Entry 8AP7 (electron microscopy, 2.70 A resolution); this record covers chains A and F of the 30 polymer chains in the assembly.

# Chain A
Protein: ATP synthase subunit a
From: Trypanosoma brucei brucei
Reference sequence: P24499 (ATP6_TRYBB); the construct has insertions or renumbered stretches relative to UniProt, so the offset changes along the chain: 1-22 = UniProt 1-22; 24-179 = UniProt 23-178; 181-231 = UniProt 179-229
Sequence (231 residues; row label = number of the first residue in the row):
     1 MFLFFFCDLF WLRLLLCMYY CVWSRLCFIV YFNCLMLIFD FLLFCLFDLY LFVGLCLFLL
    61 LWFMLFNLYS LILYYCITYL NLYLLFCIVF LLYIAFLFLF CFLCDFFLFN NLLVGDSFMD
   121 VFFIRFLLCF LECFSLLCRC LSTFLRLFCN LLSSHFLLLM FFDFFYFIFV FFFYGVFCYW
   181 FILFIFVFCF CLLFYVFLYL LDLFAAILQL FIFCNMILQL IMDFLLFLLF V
Sequence notes: insertion (23, 180)
Residues lining bound ligands:
  - 1,2-diacyl-sn-glycero-3-phosphocholine (PC1), molecule 1: Leu15, Tyr19, Leu68, Tyr69, Leu71, Ile72, Leu73, Tyr74, Tyr166, Tyr195, Tyr199, Leu203
  - 1,2-diacyl-sn-glycero-3-phosphocholine (PC1), molecule 2: Tyr83, Phe86, Cys87, Phe90
Reported in the primary citation:
  - catalytic residues: Arg146, Asp202
  - catalytic residues: His155 (proposed by the authors, not directly observed)

# Chain F
Protein: subunit-f
From: Trypanosoma brucei brucei
Reference sequence: Q57ZE2 (Q57ZE2_TRYB2); numbering as in UniProt (aligned over 1-145)
Sequence (145 residues; row label = number of the first residue in the row):
     1 MVLFSTYRSS RLVSKEFLHG PVMRFRALGE YYFQRAWNGT LNWALPGEYR LYAVMIPFIY
    61 FYHRWHNDHT LDRDHVEKAM IMRWGGTLED VRKLSAKDQL RVRCFTDIEK LYSAYGPKDT
   121 YLQPPGDTLP GKDFYRKAGG AQAHH
Disordered / not traced: 1, 137-145
Residues lining bound ligands:
  - 1,2-diacyl-sn-glycero-3-phosphocholine (PC1), molecule 1: Ala44, Leu45, Pro46, Leu51, Tyr52, Met55, Ile56, Pro57, Tyr60, Phe61, Arg64
  - 1,2-diacyl-sn-glycero-3-phosphocholine (PC1), molecule 2: Trp65, Asp68, His69

# Interface between chain A and chain F
Pairs across the interface (56):
  Asp8(A) - His63(F)  salt bridge
  Trp11(A) - Met55(F)
  Trp11(A) - Phe58(F)  hydrophobic
  Trp11(A) - Tyr62(F)
  Leu15(A) - Met55(F)  hydrophobic
  Cys17(A) - Phe25(F)
  Met18(A) - Phe25(F)  hydrophobic
  Met18(A) - Gly29(F)
  Tyr19(A) - Gly29(F)
  Tyr19(A) - Phe33(F)  hydrophobic
  Tyr19(A) - Leu51(F)
  Tyr19(A) - Met55(F)
  Tyr20(A) - Phe33(F)
  Tyr20(A) - Thr40(F)
  Tyr20(A) - Trp43(F)  hydrogen bond (side chain-backbone)
  Cys21(A) - Arg26(F)
  Val22(A) - Arg26(F)
  Val22(A) - Glu30(F)
  Val22(A) - Gln34(F)
  Trp23(A) - Gln34(F)  hydrogen bond (backbone-side chain)
  Ser24(A) - Gln34(F)  hydrogen bond
  Leu26(A) - Thr40(F)
  Leu26(A) - Asn42(F)
  Leu26(A) - Trp43(F)  hydrophobic
  Phe28(A) - Thr40(F)
  Phe28(A) - Leu41(F)
  Phe28(A) - Asn42(F)  hydrogen bond (backbone-backbone)
  Ile29(A) - Asn42(F)
  Val30(A) - Asn42(F)
  Leu57(A) - Asn42(F)
  Leu60(A) - Asn42(F)
  Leu61(A) - Asn42(F)
  Leu61(A) - Trp43(F)  hydrophobic
  Met64(A) - Leu41(F)
  Met64(A) - Asn42(F)
  Met64(A) - Ala44(F)  hydrophobic
  Met64(A) - Leu45(F)  hydrophobic
  Leu68(A) - Leu45(F)  hydrophobic
  Tyr69(A) - Ala44(F)  hydrogen bond (side chain-backbone)
  Ile72(A) - Tyr60(F)  hydrophobic
  Leu73(A) - Tyr60(F)  hydrophobic
  Tyr74(A) - His63(F)
  Tyr74(A) - Arg64(F)
  Tyr74(A) - Asn67(F)
  Tyr75(A) - Ile59(F)  hydrophobic
  Tyr75(A) - His63(F)
  Met160(A) - Tyr115(F)  hydrogen bond (backbone-side chain)
  Asp163(A) - Tyr115(F)
  Phe164(A) - Tyr115(F)  hydrophobic
  Phe167(A) - Leu111(F)
  Phe167(A) - Tyr112(F)  hydrophobic
  Phe167(A) - Tyr115(F)  hydrophobic
  Phe167(A) - Gly116(F)
  Phe171(A) - Ile108(F)  hydrophobic
  Phe171(A) - Leu111(F)  hydrophobic
  Phe171(A) - Tyr112(F)  hydrophobic
Also at the interface, not in a pair above, chain A (34 interface residues in all): Leu12, Leu16, Leu65, Ile207
Also at the interface, not in a pair above, chain F (29 interface residues in all): Leu28, Ile56, Ser113

# Summary
Chain A and chain F form an interface of 34 and 29 residues respectively; the contacts include 6 hydrogen
bonds and 1 salt bridge. Polar contacts include Asp8(A)-His63(F), Tyr20(A)-Trp43(F) and Trp23(A)-Gln34(F). One
1,2-diacyl-sn-glycero-3-phosphocholine molecule is bound between chain A and chain F. Chain A binds
1,2-diacyl-sn-glycero-3-phosphocholine. The paper reports catalytic residues Arg146(A), Asp202(A) and
His155(A).
Chain A is ATP synthase subunit a and chain F is subunit-f, both from Trypanosoma brucei brucei; the
structure, membrane region of the Trypanosoma brucei mitochondrial ATP synthase dimer, was determined by
electron microscopy (same publication as 8AP6, 8AP8, 8AP9, 8APA, 8APB, 8APC and 7 further entries).
